Entry 7FJ2 (X-ray diffraction, 3.10 A resolution); this record covers chains A and B of the 4 polymer chains in the assembly.

== Chain A (and B) ==
Molecule: Forkhead box protein M1
Organism: Homo sapiens
Notes: chain B of this document is another copy of the same molecule, construct and numbering; everything in this record applies to it too
UniProt: Q08050 (FOXM1_HUMAN); numbering as in UniProt (aligned over 222-337)
Sequence (117 residues; each row starts with the number of its first residue):
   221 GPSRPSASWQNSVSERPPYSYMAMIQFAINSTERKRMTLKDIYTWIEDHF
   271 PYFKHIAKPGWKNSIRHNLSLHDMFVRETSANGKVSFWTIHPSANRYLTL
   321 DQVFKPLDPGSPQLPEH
Unresolved in the structure: 221-232, 312-337 (chain B: 221-235, 312-337)
Differences from the reference sequence: expression tag (221)
Swiss-Prot annotation at these positions:
  - DNA-binding region: E235 to L327 (Fork-head)
  - modified residue: S331 (Phosphoserine)
  - cross-link: K325 (Glycyl lysine isopeptide (Lys-Gly) (interchain with G-Cter in SUMO2))

== Chain A / chain B interface ==
Contacting residue pairs (12):
  V296(A) - N302(B)
  V296(A) - G303(B)
  R297(A) - R297(B)
  R297(A) - T299(B)
  R297(A) - G303(B)  hydrogen bond (backbone-backbone)
  R297(A) - S306(B)
  E298(A) - T299(B)
  T299(A) - E298(B)
  T299(A) - T299(B)  hydrogen bond
  N302(A) - V296(B)
  G303(A) - R297(B)
  S306(A) - R297(B)
Interface residues without a listed pair, chain B (8 interface residues in all): K304

== In short ==
Chain A and chain B form an interface of 7 and 8 residues respectively; the contacts include 2 hydrogen bonds.
Polar contacts include T299(A)-T299(B) and R297(A)-G303(B). UniProt lists a DNA-binding region on chain A.
Both chains are Forkhead box protein M1 (Homo sapiens). Entry 7FJ2 (Structure of FOXM1 homodimer bound to a
palindromic DNA site) was determined by X-ray diffraction.
